PDB entry 3EFD | X-ray diffraction, 2.60 A resolution | chains H and K of the 3 polymer chains in the assembly

== Chain H ==
Name: FabH
Organism: Mus musculus
Amino-acid sequence (222 residues; numbered 1 to 225; 3 numbers in that range are skipped by the numbering (no residue carries them; nothing is unmodelled there); the number before each row is that of its first residue):
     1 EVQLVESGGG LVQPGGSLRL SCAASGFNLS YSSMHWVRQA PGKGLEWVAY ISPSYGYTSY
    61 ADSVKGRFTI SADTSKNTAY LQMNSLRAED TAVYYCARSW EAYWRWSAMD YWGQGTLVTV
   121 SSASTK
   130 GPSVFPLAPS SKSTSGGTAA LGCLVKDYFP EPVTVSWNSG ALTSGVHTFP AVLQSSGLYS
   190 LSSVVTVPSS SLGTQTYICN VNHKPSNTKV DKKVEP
Disordered / not traced: 130-132, 140-143
Disulfides: C22-C96, C152-C208

== Chain K ==
Name: KcsA
Organism: Escherichia coli
Amino-acid sequence (30 residues; numbered 129 to 158; the number before each row is that of its first residue):
   129 SEKAAEEAYT RTTRALHERF DRLERMLDDN
From the paper describing this entry:
  - self-association interface (contacts with another copy of this molecule); pairs are residue here / residue on that copy: H145-R147 (hydrogen bond), R147-D149 (salt bridge), R147-E152 (salt bridge), Y137, L144, F148, L151, L155

== How chain H and chain K interact ==
Pairs across the interface (10; chain H residue first):
  Y57(H) - R142(K)  hydrogen bond
  Y57(H) - H145(K)
  S59(H) - R142(K)
  K65(H) - R142(K)
  Y103(H) - D149(K)  hydrogen bond
  W104(H) - D149(K)
  R105(H) - E152(K)  salt bridge
  R105(H) - R153(K)
  R105(H) - D156(K)  salt bridge
  W106(H) - E152(K)  hydrogen bond
Interface residues without a listed pair, chain H (9 interface residues in all): T58, Y60

== Summary ==
Chain H and chain K form an interface of 9 and 6 residues respectively; the contacts include 3 hydrogen bonds
and 2 salt bridges. Among the polar pairs are R105(H)-E152(K), R105(H)-D156(K) and Y57(H)-R142(K). The paper
reports a self-association interface involving Y137(K), L144(K) and H145(K) among others.
Chain H is FabH (Mus musculus) and chain K is KcsA (Escherichia coli); the structure, The crystal structure of
the cytoplasmic domain of KcsA, was determined by X-ray diffraction.
